Entry 9FJC (electron microscopy, 2.15 A resolution); this record covers chains 1 and 3 of the 4 polymer chains in the assembly.

# Chain 1
Molecule: Capsid protein VP1
From: Coxsackievirus B1
Reference sequence: P08291 (POLG_CXB1J); residues 56-278 here correspond to UniProt positions 626-848 (UniProt number = residue number + 570)
Chain sequence (223 residues; each row starts with the number of its first residue):
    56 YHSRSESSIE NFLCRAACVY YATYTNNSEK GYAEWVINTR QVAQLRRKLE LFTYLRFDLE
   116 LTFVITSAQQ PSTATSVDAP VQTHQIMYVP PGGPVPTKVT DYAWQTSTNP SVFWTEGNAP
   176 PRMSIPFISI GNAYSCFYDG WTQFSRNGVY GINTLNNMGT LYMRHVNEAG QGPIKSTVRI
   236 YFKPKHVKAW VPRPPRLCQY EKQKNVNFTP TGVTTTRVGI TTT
Differences from the reference sequence: conflict A71 (Ser641 in P08291), T80 (Asn650 in P08291), R101 (Leu671 in P08291), K103 (Arg673 in P08291), L104 (Lys674 in P08291), E105 (Leu675 in P08291), L106 (Glu676 in P08291), Q125 (Glu695 in P08291), H139 (Gln709 in P08291), T264 (Asn834 in P08291), V273 (Ser843 in P08291), G274 (Asn844 in P08291)

# Chain 3
Molecule: Capsid protein VP3
From: Coxsackievirus B1
Reference sequence: P08291 (POLG_CXB1J); residues 1-238 here correspond to UniProt positions 333-570 (UniProt number = residue number + 332)
Chain sequence (238 residues; numbered 1 to 238; the number before each row is that of its first residue):
     1 GLPVMTTPGS TQFLTSDDFQ SPSAMPQFDV TPEMQIPGRV NNLMEIAEVD SVVPVNNTEA
    61 NVNSLKAYQI PVQSNSDNGK QVFGFPLQPG ANGVLNRTLL GEILNYYTHW SGSIKLTFMF
   121 CGSAMATGKF LLAYSPPGAG VPKNRKDAML GTHVIWDVGL QSSCVLCVPW ISQTHYRYVV
   181 EDEYTAAGYI TCWYQTNIVV PADVQSSCDI LCFVSACNDF SVRMLKDTPF IRQDTFYQ
Differences from the reference sequence: conflict E59 (Asp391 in P08291), A60 (Asn392 in P08291), S64 (Gly396 in P08291), G79 (Arg411 in P08291), K80 (Arg412 in P08291), G93 (Asn425 in P08291), K146 (Arg478 in P08291), I190 (Val522 in P08291), V199 (Ile531 in P08291), S207 (Thr539 in P08291), T235 (Asn567 in P08291)

# Chain 1 / chain 3 interface
Residue-residue contacts (143; chain 1 residue first):
  Y56(1) with H175(3)
  H57(1) with S111(3); H175(3), hydrogen bond; Y176(3); S221(3)
  S58(1) with S221(3)
  R59(1) with N42(3), hydrogen bond (backbone-side chain); M44(3); E48(3), salt bridge; C217(3); N218(3), hydrogen bond (side chain-backbone); F220(3), hydrogen bond (side chain-backbone)
  E61(1) with Y107(3), hydrogen bond (backbone-side chain); R223(3); M224(3), hydrogen bond (side chain-backbone); L225(3), hydrogen bond (side chain-backbone)
  S62(1) with N42(3), hydrogen bond; L43(3), hydrogen bond (backbone-backbone); Y107(3); V222(3)
  S63(1) with N41(3); N42(3)
  I64(1) with V40(3); N41(3), hydrogen bond (backbone-backbone); N42(3)
  N66(1) with L225(3)
  F67(1) with L43(3), hydrophobic; Y106(3), hydrophobic; L225(3), hydrophobic
  R70(1) with T15(3)
  A71(1) with F13(3), hydrophobic; T15(3), hydrogen bond (backbone-backbone)
  Y75(1) with F236(3), hydrophobic
  Y76(1) with F236(3), hydrophobic
  R95(1) with Y237(3)
  Q96(1) with Q233(3), hydrogen bond (backbone-side chain); F236(3); Y237(3), hydrogen bond (backbone-backbone); Q238(3)
  V97(1) with Q233(3); F236(3), hydrophobic
  A98(1) with I231(3), hydrophobic; R232(3); Q233(3), hydrogen bond (backbone-side chain)
  Q99(1) with D227(3)
  R102(1) with R97(3); E102(3), salt bridge; Y106(3), hydrogen bond; T228(3); I231(3)
  K103(1) with Y106(3)
  F107(1) with L43(3), hydrophobic
  R111(1) with V30(3); T31(3), hydrogen bond (side chain-backbone); P32(3); E33(3), salt bridge
  E115(1) with F19(3); S21(3), hydrogen bond
  T117(1) with F13(3)
  V119(1) with F13(3), hydrophobic
  Y143(1) with M25(3), hydrophobic
  P165(1) with A24(3)
  A174(1) with T11(3)
  P175(1) with T11(3); F13(3), hydrophobic
  R177(1) with F13(3); D17(3), salt bridge; S21(3); P22(3)
  M178(1) with P22(3)
  S179(1) with S21(3), hydrogen bond; P22(3), hydrogen bond (backbone-backbone); S23(3); A24(3), hydrogen bond (backbone-backbone)
  P181(1) with F28(3), hydrophobic
  F182(1) with F28(3); V30(3)
  I183(1) with M25(3), hydrophobic; F28(3), hydrophobic
  S184(1) with T31(3), hydrogen bond (backbone-side chain)
  I185(1) with T31(3)
  G186(1) with T31(3), hydrogen bond (backbone-side chain)
  N187(1) with T31(3); P32(3), hydrogen bond (side chain-backbone); M34(3)
  K238(1) with D17(3), hydrogen bond (side chain-backbone)
  K243(1) with E33(3), salt bridge; R39(3)
  A244(1) with R39(3); V40(3), hydrogen bond (backbone-backbone)
  W245(1) with I36(3); P37(3); G38(3); R39(3)
  V246(1) with P37(3); G38(3), hydrogen bond (backbone-backbone)
  P247(1) with G38(3); V40(3); I46(3), hydrophobic
  P250(1) with L99(3); E102(3)
  L252(1) with R97(3)
  Q254(1) with F230(3), hydrogen bond (side chain-backbone); I231(3); R232(3), hydrogen bond (side chain-backbone)
  Y255(1) with Y237(3)
  E256(1) with Y237(3)
  Q258(1) with Y237(3); Q238(3)
  T266(1) with N63(3)
  G267(1) with V62(3); N63(3), hydrogen bond (backbone-side chain)
  V268(1) with V62(3), hydrogen bond (backbone-backbone); Y68(3); R97(3)
  T269(1) with P54(3); N57(3); V62(3); G93(3); R97(3)
  T270(1) with N57(3); G93(3)
  T271(1) with N57(3); E59(3); V62(3)
  R272(1) with V55(3), hydrogen bond (side chain-backbone); N57(3), hydrogen bond (backbone-backbone); T58(3); G84(3), hydrogen bond (side chain-backbone); F85(3); V94(3)
  I275(1) with V55(3); N56(3); V82(3); F83(3); G84(3), hydrogen bond (backbone-backbone)
  T276(1) with Q81(3); F83(3); G84(3)
  T277(1) with G84(3)
  T278(1) with P86(3); V141(3); Y189(3)
Other interface residues (no listed pair), chain 1 (75 interface residues in all): V74, R101, Y109, A188, Y236, K240, R251, C253, K257, K259, V273, G274
Other interface residues (no listed pair), chain 3 (76 interface residues in all): S16, D18, A67, I70, P71

# Summary
Chain 1 and chain 3 form an interface of 75 and 76 residues respectively, with 34 hydrogen bonds and 5 salt
bridges. Polar contacts include R59(1)-E48(3), R102(1)-E102(3) and R111(1)-E33(3).
Chain 1 is Capsid protein VP1 and chain 3 is Capsid protein VP3, both from Coxsackievirus B1; the structure,
Compact CVB1-VLP (Tween80), was determined by electron microscopy, deposited together with 9FJD and 9FJE.
